PDB entry 6Q3Y | X-ray diffraction, 1.20 A resolution | chain A

# Chain A
Molecule: Bromodomain-containing protein 4
From: Homo sapiens
Reference sequence: O60885 (BRD4_HUMAN), isoform O60885-3; residue numbers follow UniProt; this construct covers 42-168
Amino-acid sequence (127 residues; each row starts with the number of its first residue):
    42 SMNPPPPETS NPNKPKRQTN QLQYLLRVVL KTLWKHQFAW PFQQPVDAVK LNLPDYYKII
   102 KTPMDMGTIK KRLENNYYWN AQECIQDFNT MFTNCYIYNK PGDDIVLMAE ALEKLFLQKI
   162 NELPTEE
Disordered / not traced: 42, 167-168
Sequence notes: conflict Met-43 (Thr in O60885)
Small-molecule neighbours: 16i (HG5; (7R)-2-[[2-ethoxy-4-(1-methylpiperidin-4-yl)phenyl]amino]-7-ethyl-5-methyl-8-(phenylmethyl)-7H-pteridin-6-one): Trp-81, Pro-82, Phe-83, Gln-85, Val-87, Leu-92, Leu-94, Tyr-97, Cys-136, Tyr-139, Asn-140, Ile-146
UniProt features mapped onto this chain:
  - site: Asn-140 (Acetylated histone binding)
  - cross-link: Lys-99 (Glycyl lysine isopeptide (Lys-Gly) (interchain with G-Cter in SUMO2))
  - natural variant: Asp-145 (D145G: Found in a patient with a neurodevelopmental syndrome; uncertain significance)
  - mutagenesis: Asn-140 (N140A: Abolishes binding to acetylated histones)
What the authors report for this chain:
  - binding site for 16i: Asn-140

# Overview
Chain A binds 16i. From UniProt: one mutagenesis site. From the paper: a binding site for 16i at Asn-140.
Chain A is Bromodomain-containing protein 4 (Homo sapiens); the structure, Crystal structure of the first
bromodomain of human BRD4 in complex with the inhibitor 16i, was determined by X-ray diffraction, deposited
together with 6Q3Z.
